7GUP - chains A and D; structure by X-ray diffraction, 1.80 A resolution.

== Chain A ==
Protein: B-cell lymphoma 6 protein
Source organism: Homo sapiens
UniProtKB: P41182 (BCL6_HUMAN); residues 5-129 here = UniProt positions 5-129
Chain sequence (128 residues; numbered 2 to 129; the number before each row is that of its first residue):
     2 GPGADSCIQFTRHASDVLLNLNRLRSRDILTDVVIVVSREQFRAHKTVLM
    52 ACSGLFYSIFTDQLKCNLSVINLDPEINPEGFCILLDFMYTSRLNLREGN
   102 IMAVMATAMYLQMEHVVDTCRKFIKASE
Disordered / not traced: 2-5
Construct notes: expression tag (2-4)
Residues lining bound ligands: 7ZO (5-[(5-chloranylpyrimidin-4-yl)amino]-1,3-dihydroindol-2-one): Asn21, Arg24, Leu25, Met51, Ala52, Cys53, Ser54, Gly55, Tyr58, Gln113, Met114, Glu115

== Chain D ==
Protein: WVIP tetrapeptide
Chain sequence (6 residues; numbered 0 to 5; the number before each row is that of its first residue; numbering starts at 0):
     0 XWVIPA
Modified positions: ACE (acetyl group) at position 0

== Chain A / chain D interface ==
Pairs across the interface (12):
  Cys8(A) with Pro4(D)
  Ile9(A) with Trp1(D), hydrophobic; Val2(D)
  Gln10(A) with ACE_0(D); Trp1(D); Val2(D), hydrogen bond (backbone-backbone); Pro4(D)
  Phe11(A) with ACE_0(D); Trp1(D)
  Thr12(A) with ACE_0(D), hydrogen bond (backbone-backbone); Val2(D)
  Arg13(A) with ACE_0(D)
Interface residues without a listed pair, chain D (5 interface residues in all): Ile3

== In short ==
The interface between chain A and chain D involves 6 residues on one side and 5 on the other; the contacts
include 2 hydrogen bonds. Main-chain hydrogen bonds include Gln10(A)-Val2(D) and Thr12(A)-ACE_0(D). Chain A
binds compound 7ZO.
Chain A is B-cell lymphoma 6 protein (Homo sapiens) and chain D is WVIP tetrapeptide; the structure, Crystal
Structure of B-cell lymphoma 6 protein BTB domain in complex with ligand 1 at 19.63 ..., was determined by
X-ray diffraction together with 7GUD, 7GUE, 7GUF, 7GUG, 7GUH, 7GUI and 126 further entries from the same
study.
